PDB entry 9LAE | electron microscopy, 3.46 A resolution | chains G and B of the 5 polymer chains in the assembly

[Chain G]
Name: Spike protein S1
Organism: Severe acute respiratory syndrome coronavirus 2
UniProt: P0DTC2 (SPIKE_SARS2); numbering as in UniProt (aligned over 319-541)
Amino-acid sequence (223 residues; row label = number of the first residue in the row):
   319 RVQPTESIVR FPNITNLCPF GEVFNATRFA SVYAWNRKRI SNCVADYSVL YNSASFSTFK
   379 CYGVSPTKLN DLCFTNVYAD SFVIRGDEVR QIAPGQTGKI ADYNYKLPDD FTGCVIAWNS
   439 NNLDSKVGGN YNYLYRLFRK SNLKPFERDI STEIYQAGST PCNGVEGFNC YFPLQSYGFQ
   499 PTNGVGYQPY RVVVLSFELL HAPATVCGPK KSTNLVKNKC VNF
Unresolved in the structure: 319-332, 527-541
Disulfide bonds: Cys336-Cys361, Cys379-Cys432, Cys391-Cys525, Cys480-Cys488
Glycans and other covalent adducts: N-acetylglucosamine (NAG) linked to Asn343
Curated features (UniProtKB/Swiss-Prot):
  - region: Arg403 to Asp405 (Integrin-binding motif), Asn448 to Phe456 (Immunodominant HLA epitope recognized by the CD8+)
  - glycosylation: Thr323 (O-linked (GalNAc) threonine), Ser325 (O-linked (HexNAc...) serine), Asn331 (N-linked (GlcNAc...) (complex) asparagine), Asn343 (N-linked (GlcNAc...) (complex) asparagine)
  - natural variant: Gly339 (G339D: In strain: Omicron/BA.1, Omicron/BA.2 and 4 more; G339H: In strain: Omicron/BA.2.75, Omicron/XBB.1.5 and 1 more), Arg346 (R346K: In strain: Mu/B.1.621; R346T: In strain: Omicron/BQ.1.1, Omicron/XBB.1.5 and 1 more), Leu368 (L368I: In strain: Omicron/XBB.1.5, Omicron/EG.5.1), Ser371 (S371F: In strain: Omicron/BA.2, Omicron/BA.2.12.1 and 6 more; S371L: In strain: Omicron/BA.1), Ser373 (S373P: In strain: Omicron/BA.1, Omicron/BA.2 and 7 more), Ser375 (S375F: In strain: Omicron/BA.1, Omicron/BA.2 and 7 more), Thr376 (T376A: In strain: Omicron/BA.2, Omicron/BA.2.12.1 and 5 more), Asp405 (D405N: In strain: Omicron/BA.2, Omicron/BA.2.12.1 and 6 more), Arg408 (R408S: In strain: Omicron/BA.2, Omicron/BA.2.12.1 and 6 more), Lys417 (K417N: In strain: Beta/B.1.351, Omicron/BA.1 and 8 more; K417T: In strain: Gamma/P.1), Asn440 (N440K: In strain: Omicron/BA.1, Omicron/BA.2 and 7 more), Lys444 (K444T: In strain: Omicron/BQ.1.1), 16 further natural variant entries in UniProt
  - mutagenesis: Asn331 (N331Q: Reduced viral infectivity), Asn343 (N343Q: Reduced viral infectivity), Leu452 (L452R: Increased resistance to neutralizing antibodies. Decreases HLA binding to NF9 epitope. Increased binding affinity to human ACE2), Tyr453 (Y453F: Decreased HLA binding to NF9 epitope. Increased binding affinity to human ACE2), Ala475 (A475V: Increased resistance to neutralizing antibodies), Val483 (V483A: Increased resistance to neutralizing antibodies), Glu484 (E484D: Increased replication in human TMEM106B overexpressing cells), Phe490 (F490L: Increased resistance to neutralizing antibodies and human covalescent sera neutralization), Gln493 (Q493N: Reduced host ACE2-binding affinity in vitro; Q493Y: Reduced host ACE2-binding affinity in vitro), Asn501 (N501T: Reduced host ACE2-binding affinity in vitro; N501Y: Increased binding affinity to human ACE2), His519 (H519P: Increased resistance to human covalescent sera neutralization)

[Chain B]
Name: Light chain of 9G11
Organism: Mus musculus
Amino-acid sequence (107 residues; row label = number of the first residue in the row):
     1 DIVMTQSQKF MSTSVGDRVS VTCKASQNVG TNVAWYQQKP GQPPKALIYS ASYRYSGVPD
    61 RFTGSGSGTD FTLTISNVQS EDLAEYFCQQ YNSYPWTFGG GTKLEIK
Disulfide bonds: Cys23-Cys88

[Interface between chain G and chain B]
Residue-residue contacts (12):
  Ser477(G) - Tyr91(B)
  Ser477(G) - Trp96(B)
  Thr478(G) - Tyr91(B)  hydrogen bond (side chain-backbone)
  Thr478(G) - Asn92(B)
  Thr478(G) - Ser93(B)
  Thr478(G) - Tyr94(B)
  Thr478(G) - Trp96(B)  hydrogen bond
  Pro479(G) - Asn32(B)
  Pro479(G) - Tyr91(B)
  Pro479(G) - Asn92(B)
  Phe486(G) - Tyr94(B)
  Asn487(G) - Tyr94(B)

[Summary]
The interface between chain G and chain B involves 5 residues on one side and 6 on the other, with 2 hydrogen
bonds. Polar pairs include Thr478(G)-Tyr91(B) and Thr478(G)-Trp96(B). N-acetylglucosamine is covalently linked
to Asn343(G). UniProt lists 11 mutagenesis sites on chain G.
Here chain G is Spike protein S1 (Severe acute respiratory syndrome coronavirus 2) and chain B is Light chain
of 9G11 (Mus musculus). Entry 9LAE (Locally refined region of SARS-CoV-2 spike in complex with antibodies 9G11
and 3E2) was determined by electron microscopy.
